7LTT - chains A and C of the 4 polymer chains in the assembly; structure by X-ray diffraction, 1.90 A resolution.

Chain A (and C):
Protein: Deoxynucleoside triphosphate triphosphohydrolase SAMHD1
From: Homo sapiens
Notes: EC 3.1.5.-; chain C of this document is another copy of the same molecule, construct and numbering; everything in this record applies to it too
Reference sequence: Q9Y3Z3 (SAMH1_HUMAN); residues 113-626 here = UniProt positions 113-626
Chain sequence (535 residues; each row starts with the number of its first residue):
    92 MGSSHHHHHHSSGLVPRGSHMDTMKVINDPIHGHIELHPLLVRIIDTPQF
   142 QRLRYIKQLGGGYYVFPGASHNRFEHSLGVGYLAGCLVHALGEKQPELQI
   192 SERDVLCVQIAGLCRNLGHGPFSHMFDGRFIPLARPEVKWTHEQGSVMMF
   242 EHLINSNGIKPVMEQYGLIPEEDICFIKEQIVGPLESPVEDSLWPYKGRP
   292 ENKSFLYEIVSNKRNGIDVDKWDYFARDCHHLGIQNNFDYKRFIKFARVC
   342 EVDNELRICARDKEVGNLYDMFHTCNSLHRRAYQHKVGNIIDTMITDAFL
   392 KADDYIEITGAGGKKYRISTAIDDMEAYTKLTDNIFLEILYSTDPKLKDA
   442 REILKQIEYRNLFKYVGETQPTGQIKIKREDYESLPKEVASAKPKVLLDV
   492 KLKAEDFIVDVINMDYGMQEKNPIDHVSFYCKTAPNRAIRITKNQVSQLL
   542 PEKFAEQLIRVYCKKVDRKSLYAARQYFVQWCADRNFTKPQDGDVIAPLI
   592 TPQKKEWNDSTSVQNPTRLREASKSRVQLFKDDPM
Disordered / not traced: 92-112, 278-283, 600-626
Disulfide bonds: Cys-341/Cys-350
Sequence notes: initiating methionine (92); expression tag (93-112); engineered mutation Arg-206 (His in Q9Y3Z3), Asn-207 (Asp in Q9Y3Z3), Cys-366 (Arg in Q9Y3Z3)
Small-molecule neighbours:
  - 2'-deoxyguanosine-5'-triphosphate (DGT), molecule 1: Lys-116, Val-117, Ile-118, Val-133, Ile-136, Asp-137, Gln-142, Arg-145, Phe-165
  - 2'-deoxyguanosine-5'-triphosphate (DGT), molecule 2: Val-117, Ile-118, Asn-119, His-125
  - 2'-deoxyguanosine-5'-triphosphate (DGT), molecule 3: Tyr-155, Val-156, Pro-158, His-376, Val-378, Arg-451, Leu-453, Lys-455
  - 2'-deoxyguanosine-5'-triphosphate (DGT), molecule 4: Val-156, Phe-157, Gly-324, Ile-325, Arg-372, His-376, Lys-377, Val-378
  - 2'-deoxyguanosine-5'-triphosphate (DGT), molecule 5: Asp-330, Arg-333, Phe-337, Arg-352, Lys-354, Asn-358, Lys-523
Curated features (UniProtKB/Swiss-Prot):
  - active site: His-233
  - binding site (GTP): Lys-116, Val-117, Asp-137, Gln-142, Arg-145, Arg-451, Lys-455, Lys-523
  - binding site (dATP): Asn-119, Gln-149, Val-156, Arg-164, His-210, His-215, Lys-312, Tyr-315, Asp-319, Arg-333, Arg-352, Lys-354, Asn-358, Gln-375, His-376, Lys-377, Lys-523
  - binding site (dCTP): Asn-119, Gln-149, Val-156, Arg-164, His-210, His-215, Lys-312, Tyr-315, Asp-319, Arg-333, Arg-352, Lys-354, Arg-372, Gln-375, His-376, Lys-377, Lys-523
  - binding site (dGTP): Asn-119, Gln-149, Leu-150, Val-156, Arg-164, Lys-312, Tyr-315, Asp-319, Arg-333, Arg-352, Lys-354, Asn-358, Tyr-374, Gln-375, His-376, Lys-377, Lys-523
  - binding site (dTTP): Asn-119, Gln-149, Val-156, Arg-164, His-210, His-215, Lys-312, Tyr-315, Asp-319, Arg-333, Arg-352, Lys-354, Gln-375, His-376, Lys-377, Lys-523
  - binding site (Mn(2+)): His-167, Asp-311
  - modified residue: Thr-592 (Microbial infection: Phosphothreonine)
  - cross-link (Glycyl lysine isopeptide (Lys-Gly)): Lys-467 (interchain with G-Cter in SUMO2), Lys-469 (interchain with G-Cter in SUMO2), Lys-492 (interchain with G-Cter in SUMO2), Lys-622 (interchain with G-Cter in SUMO2)
  - natural variant: Asp-120 to His-123 (deletion: In AGS5), His-123 (H123P: In AGS5), Arg-143 (R143C: In AGS5; R143H: In AGS5), Arg-145 (R145Q: In AGS5), His-167 (H167Y: In AGS5), Ile-201 (I201N: In AGS5 and CHBL2), Gly-209 (G209S: In AGS5), Met-254 (M254V: In AGS5), Arg-290 (R290H: In AGS5), Leu-369 (L369S: In AGS5), Met-385 (M385V: In AGS5), Ile-448 (I448T: In AGS5), 1 further natural variant entry in UniProt
  - mutagenesis: Asp-137 (D137A: Impairs homotetramerization and nearly abolishes dNTPase activity), Gln-142 (Q142E/A: Impairs homotetramerization and nearly abolishes dNTPase activity; when associated with K-145), Arg-143 (R143A: Abolished ability to restrict infection by viruses), Arg-145 (R145A: Impairs homotetramerization and nearly abolishes dNTPase activity. Abolished ability to restrict infection by viruses; R145K: Impairs homotetramerization and nearly abolishes dNTPase activity ...), Gln-149 (Q149A: Abolished dNTPase activity without affecting homotetramerization. Abolished dNTPase activity; when associated with A-319), Arg-164 (R164A: Abolished ability to restrict infection by viruses), His-167 (H167A: Abolished ability to restrict infection by viruses), His-210 (H210A: Abolished dNTPase activity without affecting homotetramerization), His-215 (H215A: Abolished dNTPase activity without affecting homotetramerization), Arg-226 (R226G: Loss of function in defense response to virus), His-233 (H233A: Abolished dNTPase activity without affecting homotetramerization. Abolished ability to restrict infection by viruses), Asp-311 (D311A: Loss of function in defense response to virus. Loss of dNTPase activity. Does not affect oligomerization), 26 further mutagenesis entries in UniProt
Reported in the primary citation:
  - disease-associated variants - R366C: unchanged expression
  - disease-associated variants - R145Q, Y155C, P158S, I201N, L244F, R451C: decreased expression
  - disease-associated variants - Y155C: decreased stability
  - disease-associated variants - R366C: unchanged stability
  - disease-associated variants - R145Q, Y155C, R366C: decreased catalytic activity on dGTP
  - disease-associated variants - R366C: abolished binding to 2'-deoxyguanosine-5'-triphosphate
  - disease-associated variants - R366C: unchanged binding to cyclin A2
  - disease-associated variants - R366C: unchanged binding to CtIP
  - disease-associated variants - R366C: unchanged signaling
  - disease-associated variants - R366C: unchanged signaling in response to innate immune response suppression
  - disease-associated variants - R366C: decreased binding to nucleic acid
  - disease-associated variants - R145Q, Y155C, P158S, R366C: decreased catalytic activity on 2'-deoxyguanosine-5'-triphosphate
  - mutagenesis - R366C: unchanged expression
  - mutagenesis - Y155C (60.2 +/- 0.3 degC): decreased stability
  - mutagenesis - R366C (62.0 +/- 0.4 degC): unchanged stability
  - self-association interface (contacts with another copy of this molecule): Tyr-155
  - mutagenesis - R366C: decreased catalytic activity on each dNTP tested
  - mutagenesis - R366C: unchanged binding to cyclin A2
  - mutagenesis - R366C: unchanged binding to CtIP
  - mutagenesis - R366C: unchanged signaling
  - mutagenesis - R366C: unchanged signaling in response to innate immune response suppression
  - mutagenesis - R366C (3825 +/- 340 nM): decreased binding to 6FAM-ssDNA

Chain A / chain C interface:
Pairs across the interface (80):
  Gln-326(A) / Gln-326(C)
  Gln-326(A) / Asn-327(C)
  Gln-326(A) / Asn-328(C)  hydrogen bond (backbone-side chain)
  Asn-327(A) / Gln-326(C)
  Asn-328(A) / Gln-326(C)
  Asn-328(A) / Asn-328(C)  hydrogen bond
  Asn-328(A) / Arg-372(C)
  Asp-353(A) / Gln-582(C)
  Val-356(A) / Gln-582(C)
  Asn-358(A) / Arg-372(C)  hydrogen bond
  Asp-361(A) / His-364(C)  salt bridge
  Asp-361(A) / Ser-368(C)  hydrogen bond
  Asp-361(A) / Arg-372(C)  salt bridge
  His-364(A) / Asp-361(C)  salt bridge
  His-364(A) / His-364(C)  hydrogen bond
  Asn-367(A) / Leu-540(C)
  Ser-368(A) / Asp-361(C)  hydrogen bond
  Arg-371(A) / Gly-357(C)  hydrogen bond (side chain-backbone)
  Arg-371(A) / Asp-361(C)  salt bridge
  Arg-371(A) / Val-537(C)  hydrogen bond (side chain-backbone)
  Arg-371(A) / Ser-538(C)
  Arg-372(A) / Asn-328(C)
  Arg-372(A) / Asn-358(C)  hydrogen bond
  Arg-372(A) / Asp-361(C)  salt bridge
  Gln-461(A) / Asn-535(C)
  Gln-461(A) / Val-537(C)
  Gln-461(A) / Ser-538(C)
  Pro-462(A) / Gln-539(C)
  Gly-464(A) / Gln-539(C)  hydrogen bond (backbone-side chain)
  Cys-522(A) / Asp-583(C)
  Cys-522(A) / Val-586(C)  hydrophobic
  Thr-524(A) / Arg-566(C)
  Thr-524(A) / Val-586(C)
  Thr-524(A) / Ile-587(C)
  Ala-525(A) / Val-586(C)  hydrophobic
  Arg-528(A) / Val-586(C)
  Ile-530(A) / Gln-582(C)
  Ile-530(A) / Val-586(C)  hydrophobic
  Ile-532(A) / Gln-582(C)
  Asn-535(A) / Gln-461(C)
  Asn-535(A) / Thr-579(C)
  Gln-536(A) / Lys-580(C)  hydrogen bond (side chain-backbone)
  Gln-536(A) / Pro-581(C)
  Gln-536(A) / Gln-582(C)  hydrogen bond (backbone-side chain)
  Val-537(A) / Arg-371(C)  hydrogen bond (backbone-side chain)
  Val-537(A) / Gln-461(C)
  Ser-538(A) / Arg-371(C)  hydrogen bond
  Ser-538(A) / Gln-461(C)
  Ser-538(A) / Glu-547(C)  hydrogen bond
  Gln-539(A) / Lys-544(C)
  Gln-539(A) / Glu-547(C)  hydrogen bond (backbone-side chain)
  Leu-540(A) / Asn-367(C)
  Leu-540(A) / Pro-542(C)
  Leu-540(A) / Lys-544(C)
  Leu-540(A) / Ala-546(C)
  Leu-540(A) / Glu-547(C)
  Pro-542(A) / Leu-540(C)
  Glu-543(A) / Glu-543(C)
  Lys-544(A) / Gln-539(C)
  Lys-544(A) / Leu-540(C)
  Ala-546(A) / Leu-540(C)
  Glu-547(A) / Ser-538(C)  hydrogen bond
  Glu-547(A) / Gln-539(C)  hydrogen bond (side chain-backbone)
  Glu-547(A) / Leu-540(C)
  Arg-566(A) / Thr-524(C)
  Thr-579(A) / Asn-535(C)
  Lys-580(A) / Gln-536(C)  hydrogen bond (backbone-side chain)
  Pro-581(A) / Gln-536(C)
  Gln-582(A) / Asp-353(C)
  Gln-582(A) / Val-356(C)
  Gln-582(A) / Ile-530(C)
  Gln-582(A) / Ile-532(C)
  Gln-582(A) / Gln-536(C)  hydrogen bond (side chain-backbone)
  Asp-583(A) / Cys-522(C)
  Asp-585(A) / Arg-528(C)  salt bridge
  Val-586(A) / Cys-522(C)  hydrophobic
  Val-586(A) / Thr-524(C)
  Val-586(A) / Ala-525(C)  hydrophobic
  Val-586(A) / Arg-528(C)
  Ile-587(A) / Thr-524(C)
Also at the interface, not in a pair above, chain A (47 interface residues in all): Thr-365, Thr-463, Met-505, Tyr-507, Leu-541, Phe-545
Also at the interface, not in a pair above, chain C (42 interface residues in all): Tyr-507, Leu-541, Phe-545

Overview:
47 residues of chain A face 42 of chain C across their interface; the contacts include 20 hydrogen bonds and 6
salt bridges. Polar pairs include Asp-361(A)/His-364(C), Asp-361(A)/Arg-372(C) and Arg-371(A)/Asp-361(C). The
paper reports that R145Q, Y155C and P158S of chain A, among others, reduce expression; a self-association
interface involving Tyr-155(A); 7 substitutions were tested in all.
Both chains are Deoxynucleoside triphosphate triphosphohydrolase SAMHD1 (Homo sapiens). Entry 7LTT
(Samhd1(113-626) H206R D207N R366C) was determined by X-ray diffraction together with 7LU5 from the same
study.
